7R72 - chains 1 and Z of the 24 polymer chains in the assembly; structure by electron microscopy, 3.07 A resolution.

# Chain 1
Molecule: 25S rRNA
From: Saccharomyces cerevisiae BY4741
Sequence (641 nucleotides; row label = number of the first residue in the row; note: 1912 numbers in that range are skipped by the numbering (no residue carries them; nothing is unmodelled there)):
   820 AUGCCUGAAU AGGGUGAAGC CAGAGGAAAC UCUGGUGGAG GCUCG
   893 CGAAUUUGGG UAU
  1446 AGUAGCAAAU AUUCAAAUGA GAACUUUGAA GACUGAAGUG GGGAAAGGUU CCACGUCAAC
  1506 AGCAGUUGGA CGUGGGUUAG UCGAUCCUAA GAGAUG
  1552 GUUUCAAAGG CCUGAUU
  1574 CAGGCCACCA UCGAAAGGGA AUCCGGUUAA GAUUCCGGAA CCUGGAUAUG GAUUCUUCAC
  1634 GGUAACGUAA CUGAAUGUGG AGACGUCGGC GCGAGCCCUG GGAGGAGUUA UCUUUUCUUC
  1694 UUAACAGCUU AUCACCCCGG AAUUGGUUUA UCCGGAGAUG GGGUCUUAUG GCUGGAAGAG
  1754 GCCAGCACCU UUGCUGGCUC CGGUGCGCUU GUGACGGCCC GUGAAAAUCC ACAGGAAGGA
  1814 AUAGUUUUCA UGCCAGGUCG UACUG
  1853 UCUCCAAGGU GAACAGCCUC UAGUUGAUAG AA
  1916 UCCGUAACUU CGGGAUAAGG AUUGGCUCUA AGGGUCGGGU AGUGAGGGCC UUGGUCA
  2050 CGGCCUUGG
  2080 CUUGCUACAA UUAACGAUCA ACUUAGAACU GGUACGGACA A
  2347 UAUCUAGCGA
  3061 GGCUGUCUGA UCAGGCAUUG C
  3333 GUAAGCAGUA GAGUAGCC
  3356 GUUACGAUCU GCUGAGA

# Chain Z
Protein: 60S ribosomal protein L27-A
From: Saccharomyces cerevisiae BY4741
UniProtKB: P0C2H6 (RL27A_YEAST); residues 1-136 here = UniProt positions 1-136
Amino-acid sequence (136 residues; each row starts with the number of its first residue):
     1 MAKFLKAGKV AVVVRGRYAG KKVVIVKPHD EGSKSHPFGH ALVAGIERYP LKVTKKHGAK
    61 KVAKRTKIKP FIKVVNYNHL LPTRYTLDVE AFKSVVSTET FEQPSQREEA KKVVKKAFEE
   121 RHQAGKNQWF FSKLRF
Not modelled in the structure: 1

# How chain 1 and chain Z interact
Contacting residue pairs (37; chain 1 residue first):
  C1631(1) / Arg-48(Z)  salt bridge to the phosphate
  A1632(1) / Arg-48(Z)  salt bridge to the phosphate
  A1632(1) / Lys-69(Z)  salt bridge to the phosphate
  C1633(1) / Arg-17(Z)  base contact
  C1633(1) / Lys-69(Z)  salt bridge to the phosphate
  G1634(1) / Arg-17(Z)  hydrogen bond to the base
  G1634(1) / Arg-107(Z)  salt bridge to the phosphate
  G1635(1) / Arg-17(Z)  hydrogen bond to the base
  G1635(1) / Lys-73(Z)  base contact
  G1635(1) / Arg-107(Z)  salt bridge to the phosphate
  U1636(1) / His-36(Z)  salt bridge to the phosphate
  U1636(1) / Phe-38(Z)  base contact
  U1636(1) / Lys-73(Z)  phosphate contact
  U1636(1) / Val-74(Z)  sugar contact
  U1636(1) / Asn-76(Z)  base contact
  U1636(1) / His-79(Z)  hydrogen bond to the sugar
  A1637(1) / Arg-15(Z)  sugar contact
  A1637(1) / Gly-16(Z)  phosphate contact
  A1637(1) / Lys-73(Z)  salt bridge to the phosphate
  A1637(1) / His-79(Z)  hydrogen bond to the sugar
  A1638(1) / Gly-16(Z)  hydrogen bond to the phosphate
  C1639(1) / Arg-17(Z)  base contact
  C1709(1) / Arg-15(Z)  salt bridge to the phosphate
  C1710(1) / Arg-15(Z)  salt bridge to the phosphate
  C1710(1) / Asn-76(Z)  hydrogen bond to the phosphate
  C1710(1) / His-79(Z)  salt bridge to the phosphate
  C1711(1) / Phe-38(Z)  sugar contact
  C1711(1) / Asn-76(Z)  hydrogen bond to the phosphate
  C1711(1) / Asn-78(Z)  hydrogen bond to the phosphate
  A1806(1) / Arg-135(Z)  sugar contact
  G1807(1) / Lys-133(Z)  salt bridge to the phosphate
  G1807(1) / Arg-135(Z)  sugar contact
  G1808(1) / Leu-51(Z)  sugar contact
  G1808(1) / Lys-133(Z)  salt bridge to the phosphate
  A1809(1) / Arg-65(Z)  salt bridge to the phosphate
  G1811(1) / Lys-61(Z)  salt bridge to the phosphate
  G1812(1) / Lys-64(Z)  hydrogen bond to the base
Interface residues without a listed pair, chain 1 (20 interface residues in all): G1640, A1810
Interface residues without a listed pair, chain Z (21 interface residues in all): His-57, Lys-111

# In short
The interface between chain 1 and chain Z involves 20 residues on one side and 21 on the other, with 9
hydrogen bonds and 15 salt bridges. Polar contacts include G1634(1)/Arg-17(Z), G1635(1)/Arg-17(Z) and
G1812(1)/Lys-64(Z).
Here chain 1 is 25S rRNA and chain Z is 60S ribosomal protein L27-A, both from Saccharomyces cerevisiae
BY4741. Entry 7R72 (State E1 nucleolar 60S ribosome biogenesis intermediate - Spb4 local model) was determined
by electron microscopy, deposited together with 7NAD and 7U0H.
